PDB entry 8E13 | X-ray diffraction, 1.37 A resolution | chains A and C of the 3 polymer chains in the assembly

Chain A:
Protein: MHC class I antigen
Source organism: Homo sapiens
UniProt: R4ZGR5 (R4ZGR5_HUMAN); residues 1-276 here correspond to UniProt positions 25-300 (UniProt number = residue number + 24)
Chain sequence (276 residues; each row starts with the number of its first residue):
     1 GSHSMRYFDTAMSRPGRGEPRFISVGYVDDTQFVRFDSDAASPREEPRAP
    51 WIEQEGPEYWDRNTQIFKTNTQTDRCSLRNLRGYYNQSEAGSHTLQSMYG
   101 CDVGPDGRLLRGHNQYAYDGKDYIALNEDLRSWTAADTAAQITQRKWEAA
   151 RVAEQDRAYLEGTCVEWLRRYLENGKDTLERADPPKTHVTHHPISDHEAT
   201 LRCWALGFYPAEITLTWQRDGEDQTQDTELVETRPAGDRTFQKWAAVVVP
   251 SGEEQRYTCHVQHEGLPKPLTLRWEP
Unresolved in the structure: 276
Cystine bridges: C101-C164, C203-C259
Sequence notes: engineered mutation C76 (Glu100 in R4ZGR5)

Chain C:
Protein: Phe-ala-lys-lys-lys-tyr-cys-leu
Chain sequence (8 residues; numbered 2 to 9; the number before each row is that of its first residue):
     2 FAKKKYCL

How chain A and chain C interact:
Cross-chain cystine bridges: C76(A)-C8(C)
Pairs across the interface (46; chain A residue first):
  M5(A) - F2(C)
  Y7(A) - F2(C)  hydrogen bond (side chain-backbone)
  Y7(A) - A3(C)  hydrogen bond (side chain-backbone)
  D9(A) - K6(C)  salt bridge
  Y59(A) - F2(C)  hydrophobic
  N63(A) - F2(C)
  N63(A) - A3(C)  hydrogen bond (side chain-backbone)
  I66(A) - F2(C)  hydrophobic
  I66(A) - A3(C)  hydrophobic
  I66(A) - K4(C)
  I66(A) - K5(C)
  F67(A) - A3(C)  hydrophobic
  N70(A) - K4(C)  hydrogen bond (side chain-backbone)
  N70(A) - K5(C)
  N70(A) - K6(C)  hydrogen bond (side chain-backbone)
  T73(A) - K6(C)
  T73(A) - Y7(C)
  T73(A) - C8(C)
  D74(A) - K6(C)  salt bridge
  C76(A) - C8(C)  disulfide
  S77(A) - C8(C)
  S77(A) - L9(C)  hydrogen bond (side chain-backbone)
  N80(A) - C8(C)  hydrogen bond
  N80(A) - L9(C)  hydrogen bond (side chain-backbone)
  Y84(A) - L9(C)  hydrogen bond (side chain-backbone)
  L95(A) - L9(C)  hydrophobic
  S97(A) - K6(C)  hydrogen bond
  Y99(A) - A3(C)
  Y99(A) - K4(C)  hydrogen bond (side chain-backbone)
  N114(A) - K4(C)
  Y123(A) - L9(C)  hydrophobic
  T143(A) - L9(C)  hydrogen bond (side chain-backbone)
  K146(A) - C8(C)  hydrogen bond (side chain-backbone)
  K146(A) - L9(C)  hydrogen bond (side chain-backbone)
  W147(A) - Y7(C)
  W147(A) - C8(C)  hydrogen bond (side chain-backbone)
  W147(A) - L9(C)  hydrophobic
  V152(A) - Y7(C)  hydrophobic
  Q155(A) - Y7(C)
  D156(A) - K4(C)  salt bridge
  Y159(A) - F2(C)  hydrogen bond (side chain-backbone)
  Y159(A) - A3(C)
  Y159(A) - K4(C)
  T163(A) - F2(C)
  W167(A) - F2(C)
  Y171(A) - F2(C)  hydrogen bond (side chain-backbone)
Other interface residues (no listed pair), chain A (34 interface residues in all): F22, F33, R62, L81, Y116
The authors on this interface:
  - interface residues, chain A: Y59(A), N63(A), C76(A)

Overview:
The interface between chain A and chain C involves 34 residues on one side and 8 on the other, with 1
disulfide bond, 17 hydrogen bonds and 3 salt bridges. Among the polar pairs are D9(A)-K6(C), D74(A)-K6(C) and
D156(A)-K4(C). The paper reports interface residues Y59(A), N63(A) and C76(A).
Chain A is MHC class I antigen (Homo sapiens) and chain C is Phe-ala-lys-lys-lys-tyr-cys-leu; the structure,
Structures of HLA-B8E76C loaded with long peptides reveal novel features at the N-terminus of the groove, was
determined by X-ray diffraction together with 8E2Z, 8E8I and 8EC5 from the same study.
